Entry 8GPU (X-ray diffraction, 2.79 A resolution); this record covers chains M and N of the 18 polymer chains in the assembly.

# Chain M
Name: Envelope protein
From: Yellow fever virus
Reference sequence: Q89292 (Q89292_9FLAV); residue numbers follow UniProt; this construct covers 1-398
Chain sequence (398 residues; row label = number of the first residue in the row):
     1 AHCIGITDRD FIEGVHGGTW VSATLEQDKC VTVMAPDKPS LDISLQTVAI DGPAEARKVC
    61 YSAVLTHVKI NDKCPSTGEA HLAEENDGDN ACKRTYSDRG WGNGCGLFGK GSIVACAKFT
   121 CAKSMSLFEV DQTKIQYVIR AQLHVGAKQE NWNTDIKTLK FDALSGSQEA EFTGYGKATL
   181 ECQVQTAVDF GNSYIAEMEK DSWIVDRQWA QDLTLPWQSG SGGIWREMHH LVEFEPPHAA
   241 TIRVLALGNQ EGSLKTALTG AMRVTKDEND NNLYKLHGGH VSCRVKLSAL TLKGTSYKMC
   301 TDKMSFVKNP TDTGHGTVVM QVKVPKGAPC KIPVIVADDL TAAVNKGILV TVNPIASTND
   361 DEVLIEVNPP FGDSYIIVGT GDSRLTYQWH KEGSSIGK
Not modelled in the structure: 269-272, 393-398
Disulfides: Cys3-Cys30, Cys60-Cys121, Cys74-Cys105, Cys92-Cys116, Cys182-Cys283, Cys300-Cys330
From the paper describing this entry:
  - mutagenesis - W101R: unchanged binding to group 2 mAbs
  - mutagenesis - W101R: unchanged binding to YD6Fab_H (chain N)

# Chain N
Name: YD6Fab_H
From: Homo sapiens
Chain sequence (217 residues; each row starts with the number of its first residue):
     1 EVQLVESGGG LVKPGGSLRL SCAASGFIFS DYYMMWIRQA PGKGLEWISY ISSSGSQIYY
    61 TESVKGRFTI SRDNGKNLLY LQMNSLRGED TALYYCATET GWRIDTWGQG TLVTVSSAST
   121 KGPSVFPLAP SSKSTSGGTA ALGCLVKDYF PEPVTVSWNS GALTSGVHTF PAVLQSSGLY
   181 SLSSVVTVPS SSLGTQTYIC NVNHKPSNTK VDKRVEP
Not modelled in the structure: 1
Disulfides: Cys22-Cys96, Cys144-Cys200

# Interface between chain M and chain N
Contacting residue pairs - 27 pairs, chain M then chain N:
  Thr66(M) with Trp102(N)
  His67(M) with Tyr50(N), hydrogen bond; Trp102(N), hydrogen bond (backbone-side chain)
  Lys69(M) with Tyr33(N); Glu99(N), salt bridge; Thr100(N); Trp102(N)
  Ile70(M) with Tyr33(N), hydrogen bond (backbone-side chain); Ser52(N), hydrogen bond (backbone-side chain); Ser53(N)
  Asn71(M) with Ser30(N); Asp31(N); Ser53(N), hydrogen bond
  Asp72(M) with Ser54(N), hydrogen bond; Ser56(N), hydrogen bond
  His81(M) with Asp31(N)
  Ala83(M) with Thr100(N)
  Glu84(M) with Thr100(N), hydrogen bond; Gly101(N), hydrogen bond (side chain-backbone); Trp102(N)
  Asn90(M) with Trp102(N)
  Cys116(M) with Trp102(N)
  Ala117(M) with Trp102(N), hydrophobic
  Lys118(M) with Trp102(N)
  Ala240(M) with Ser56(N); Gln57(N), hydrogen bond (backbone-side chain)
  Thr241(M) with Gln57(N), hydrogen bond
Interface residues without a listed pair, chain M (17 interface residues in all): Val68, Leu82
Interface residues without a listed pair, chain N (14 interface residues in all): Tyr32
The authors on this interface:
  - interface residues, chain M: Val64(M)

# Summary
The interface between chain M and chain N involves 17 residues on one side and 14 on the other; the contacts
include 11 hydrogen bonds and 1 salt bridge. Among the polar pairs are Lys69(M)-Glu99(N), His67(M)-Tyr50(N)
and His67(M)-Trp102(N). The paper reports that W101R of chain M leaves binding to group 2 mAbs unchanged; the
interface residue Val64(M).
Chain M is Envelope protein (Yellow fever virus) and chain N is YD6Fab_H (Homo sapiens); the structure,
YFV_E_YD6Fab_prefusion, was determined by X-ray diffraction, deposited together with 8GPT.
